Entry 8YKD (electron microscopy, 2.90 A resolution); this record covers chains B and S of the 6 polymer chains in the assembly.

== Chain B ==
Protein: Guanine nucleotide-binding protein G(I)/G(S)/G(T) subunit beta-1
UniProtKB: P62871 (GBB1_BOVIN); numbering as in UniProt (aligned over 2-340)
Amino-acid sequence (358 residues; numbered -17 to 340; the number before each row is that of its first residue; numbers below 1 keep their minus sign (Met-17 is residue -17)):
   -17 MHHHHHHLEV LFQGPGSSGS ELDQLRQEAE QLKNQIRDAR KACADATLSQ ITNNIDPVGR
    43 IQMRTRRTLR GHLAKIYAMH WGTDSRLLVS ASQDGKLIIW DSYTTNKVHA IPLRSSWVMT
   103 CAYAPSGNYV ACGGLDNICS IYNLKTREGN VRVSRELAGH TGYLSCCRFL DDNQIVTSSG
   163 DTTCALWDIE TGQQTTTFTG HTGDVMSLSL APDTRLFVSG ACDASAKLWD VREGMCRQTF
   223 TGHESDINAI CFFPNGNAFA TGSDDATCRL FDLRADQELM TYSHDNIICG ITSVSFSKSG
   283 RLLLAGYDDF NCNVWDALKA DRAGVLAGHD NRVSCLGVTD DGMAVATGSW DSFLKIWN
Unresolved in the structure: -17 to 3
Differences from the reference sequence: initiating methionine (-17); expression tag (-16 to 1)
Swiss-Prot annotation at these positions:
  - modified residue: Ser2 (N-acetylserine), His266 (Phosphohistidine)

== Chain S ==
Protein: ScFv-16
Notes: antibody fragment or engineered binder
Amino-acid sequence (250 residues; each row starts with the number of its first residue):
     1 DVQLVESGGG LVQPGGSRKL SCSASGFAFS SFGMHWVRQA PEKGLEWVAY ISSGSGTIYY
    61 ADTVKGRFTI SRDDPKNTLF LQMTSLRSED TAMYYCVRSI YYYGSSPFDF WGQGTTLTVS
   121 SGGGGSGGGG SGGGSSDIVM TQATSSVPVT PGESVSISCR SSKSLLHSNG NTYLYWFLQR
   181 PGQSPQLLIY RMSNLASGVP DRFSGSGSGT AFTLTISRLE AEDVGVYYCM QHLEYPLTFG
   241 AGTKLELKGS
Unresolved in the structure: 1, 122-134, 248-250
Disulfide bonds: Cys22-Cys96

== Chain B / chain S interface ==
Pairs across the interface (15; chain B residue first):
  Asp66(B) with Tyr103(S)
  Arg68(B) with Tyr103(S)
  Leu69(B) with Tyr103(S), hydrophobic
  Asp83(B) with Tyr103(S)
  Val90(B) with Tyr102(S), hydrophobic
  His91(B) with Tyr102(S)
  Arg129(B) with Val2(S); Arg98(S), hydrogen bond (backbone-side chain); Phe110(S)
  Glu130(B) with Gly26(S); Phe27(S); Ala28(S), hydrogen bond (side chain-backbone); Phe32(S)
  Gly131(B) with Ser31(S); Phe32(S)
Also at the interface, not in a pair above, chain S (12 interface residues in all): Ile100, Ser197

== In short ==
9 residues of chain B face 12 of chain S across their interface, with 2 hydrogen bonds. Polar pairs include
Arg129(B)-Arg98(S) and Glu130(B)-Ala28(S).
Here chain B is Guanine nucleotide-binding protein G(I)/G(S)/G(T) subunit beta-1 and chain S is ScFv-16. Entry
8YKD (Cryo-EM structure of ADGRG2-Gs complex with NTF nanobody) was determined by electron microscopy.
